PDB entry 5G2S | X-ray diffraction, 2.84 A resolution | chain A

# Chain A
Molecule: Molybdopterin biosynthesis protein CNX1
From: Arabidopsis thaliana
Notes: EC 2.10.1.1; fragment: molybdopterin molybdotransferase domain cnx1e, residue 1-451
UniProt: Q39054 (CNX1_ARATH); numbering as in UniProt (aligned over 1-451)
Amino-acid sequence (471 residues; row label = number of the first residue in the row; numbers below 1 keep their minus sign (Met-4 is residue -4)):
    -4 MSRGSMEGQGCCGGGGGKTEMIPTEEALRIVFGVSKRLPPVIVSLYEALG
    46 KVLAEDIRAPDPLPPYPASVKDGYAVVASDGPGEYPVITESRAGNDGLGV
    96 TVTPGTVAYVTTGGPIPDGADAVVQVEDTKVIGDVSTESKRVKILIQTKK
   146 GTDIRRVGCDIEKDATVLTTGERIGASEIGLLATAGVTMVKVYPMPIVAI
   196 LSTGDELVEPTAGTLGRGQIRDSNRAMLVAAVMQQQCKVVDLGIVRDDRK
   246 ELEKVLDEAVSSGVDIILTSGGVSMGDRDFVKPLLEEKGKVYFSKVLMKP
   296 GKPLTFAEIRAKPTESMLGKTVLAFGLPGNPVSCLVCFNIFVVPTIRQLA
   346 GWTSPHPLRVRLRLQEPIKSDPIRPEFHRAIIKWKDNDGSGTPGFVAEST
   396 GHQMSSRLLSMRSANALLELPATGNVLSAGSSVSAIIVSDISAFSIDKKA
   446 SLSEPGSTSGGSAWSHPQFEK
Disordered / not traced: -4 to 14, 92-94, 128-131, 309-312, 440-466
Construct notes: expression tag (-4 to 0, 452-466)
Ligand contacts: molybdate ion (MOO): Met293, Lys294, Pro295, Gly296, Lys297, Asn325, Ser328, Arg369, Ser400

# Summary
Ligands of chain A: molybdate ion.
Chain A is Molybdopterin biosynthesis protein CNX1 (Arabidopsis thaliana); the structure, Crystal structure of
the Mo-insertase domain Cnx1E from Arabidopsis thaliana in complex with molybdate, was determined by X-ray
diffraction (same publication as 5G2R).
